8YQX - chains A and F of the 3 polymer chains in the assembly; structure by electron microscopy, 2.97 A resolution.

== Chain A ==
Name: DNA-directed RNA polymerase subunit
Organism: African swine fever virus
Notes: EC 2.7.7.6
Reference sequence: A0A3S7XUW7 (A0A3S7XUW7_ASF); residues 1-1450 here = UniProt positions 1-1450
Chain sequence (1450 residues; numbered 1 to 1450; the number before each row is that of its first residue):
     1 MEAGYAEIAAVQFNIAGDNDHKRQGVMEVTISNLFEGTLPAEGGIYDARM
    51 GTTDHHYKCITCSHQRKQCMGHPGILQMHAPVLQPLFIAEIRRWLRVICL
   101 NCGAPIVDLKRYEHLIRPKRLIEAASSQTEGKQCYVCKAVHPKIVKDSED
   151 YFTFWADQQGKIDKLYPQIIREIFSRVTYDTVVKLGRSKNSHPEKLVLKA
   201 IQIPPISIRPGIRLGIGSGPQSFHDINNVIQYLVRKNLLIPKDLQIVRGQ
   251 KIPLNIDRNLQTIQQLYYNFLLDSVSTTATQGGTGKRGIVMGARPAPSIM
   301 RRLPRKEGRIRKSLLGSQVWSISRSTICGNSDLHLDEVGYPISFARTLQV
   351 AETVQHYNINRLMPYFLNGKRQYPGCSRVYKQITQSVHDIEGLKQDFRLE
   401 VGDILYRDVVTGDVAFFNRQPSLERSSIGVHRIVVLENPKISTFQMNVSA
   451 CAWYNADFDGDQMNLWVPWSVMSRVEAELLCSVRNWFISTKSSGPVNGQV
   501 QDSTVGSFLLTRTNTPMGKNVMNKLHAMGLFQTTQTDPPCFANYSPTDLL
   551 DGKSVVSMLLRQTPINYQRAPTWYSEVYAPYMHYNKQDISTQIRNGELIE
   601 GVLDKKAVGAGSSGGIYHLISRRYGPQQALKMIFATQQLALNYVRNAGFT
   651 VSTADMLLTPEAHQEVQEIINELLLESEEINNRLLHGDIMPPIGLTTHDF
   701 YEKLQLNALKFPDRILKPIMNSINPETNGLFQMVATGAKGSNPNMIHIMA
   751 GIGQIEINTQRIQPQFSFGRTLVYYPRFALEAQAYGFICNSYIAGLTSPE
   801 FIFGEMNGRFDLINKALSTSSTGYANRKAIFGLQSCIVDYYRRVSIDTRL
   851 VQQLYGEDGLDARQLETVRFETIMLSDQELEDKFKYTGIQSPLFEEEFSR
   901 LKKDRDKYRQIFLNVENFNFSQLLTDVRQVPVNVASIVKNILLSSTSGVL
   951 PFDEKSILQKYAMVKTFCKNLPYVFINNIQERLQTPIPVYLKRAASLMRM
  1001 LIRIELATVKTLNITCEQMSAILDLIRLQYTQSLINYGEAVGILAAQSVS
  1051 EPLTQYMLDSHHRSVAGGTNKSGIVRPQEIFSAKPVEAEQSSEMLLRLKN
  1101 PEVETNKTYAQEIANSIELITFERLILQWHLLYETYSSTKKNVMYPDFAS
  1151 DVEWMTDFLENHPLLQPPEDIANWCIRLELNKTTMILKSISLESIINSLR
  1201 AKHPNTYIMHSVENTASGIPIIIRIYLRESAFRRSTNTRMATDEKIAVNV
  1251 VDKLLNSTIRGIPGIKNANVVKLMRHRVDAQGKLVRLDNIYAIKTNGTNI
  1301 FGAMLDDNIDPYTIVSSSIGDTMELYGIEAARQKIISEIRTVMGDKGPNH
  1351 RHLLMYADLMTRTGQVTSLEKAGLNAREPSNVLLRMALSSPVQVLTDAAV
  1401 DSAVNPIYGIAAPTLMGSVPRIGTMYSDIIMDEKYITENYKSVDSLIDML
Disordered / not traced: 213-223, 276-1450

== Chain F ==
Name: D339L
Organism: African swine fever virus
Reference sequence: A0A2X0RV08 (A0A2X0RV08_ASF); numbering as in UniProt (aligned over 1-339)
Chain sequence (339 residues; numbered 1 to 339; the number before each row is that of its first residue):
     1 MIDQKIFETTLNIDDPTNFCTNVEAHLLKELENIYVGKCFKNSFILNITG
    51 VIQRSPCFIMRTNNSGRGYMHVRFSAVVSYLNAFDLIAAVKIIKNDSNII
   101 LGESLLTEPVTIVIPSSESQNNVAEVGQIVPVQLANSSVYYIPGRQQASA
   151 TGSIFIPKHTFSVYHVQEELTQEQALNLTKLVNIIEMLLESRSKKDFKQI
   201 CFFEKLYYTYSISSDEILDLKIWKGPKGKEMSRLKPCNVLSFLYDALKNK
   251 NSSLGFWARPPNLLKSSPLAYQQDQNSFNATELPIICSAEVMFVTLLKEI
   301 INYLQFINDLCDTFNNEQLIKRHENIWMLIEQRKIGHDF
Disordered / not traced: 337-339

== Chain A / chain F interface ==
Residue-residue contacts - 20 pairs, chain A then chain F:
  M1(A) - I34(F)
  M1(A) - Y35(F)  hydrophobic
  M1(A) - K38(F)
  M1(A) - F40(F)  hydrophobic
  M1(A) - G144(F)
  E2(A) - T10(F)
  E2(A) - L11(F)
  E2(A) - N12(F)  hydrogen bond (side chain-backbone)
  E2(A) - I34(F)
  A3(A) - N12(F)  hydrogen bond (backbone-side chain)
  G4(A) - T10(F)
  G4(A) - N12(F)
  Y5(A) - T10(F)
  Y5(A) - N12(F)  hydrogen bond (backbone-side chain)
  Y5(A) - M60(F)  hydrophobic
  Y5(A) - R61(F)  hydrogen bond (side chain-backbone)
  Y5(A) - T62(F)  hydrogen bond
  Y5(A) - Y69(F)  hydrophobic
  E7(A) - R61(F)
  E7(A) - T62(F)
Other interface residues (no listed pair), chain F (15 interface residues in all): E30, C39, P143

== Overview ==
The interface between chain A and chain F involves 6 residues on one side and 15 on the other, with 5 hydrogen
bonds. Among the polar pairs are E2(A)-N12(F), A3(A)-N12(F) and Y5(A)-N12(F).
Here chain A is DNA-directed RNA polymerase subunit and chain F is D339L, both from African swine fever virus.
Entry 8YQX (ASFV RNA polymerase-M1249L complex4) was determined by electron microscopy, deposited together
with 8YQT, 8YQU, 8YQV, 8YQW, 8YQY and 8YQZ.
